PDB entry 3P78 | X-ray diffraction, 2.30 A resolution | chain A

== Chain A ==
Protein: Mitogen-activated protein kinase 14
Organism: Mus musculus
Notes: EC 2.7.11.24
Reference sequence: P47811 (MK14_MOUSE); residue numbers follow UniProt; this construct covers 2-360
Sequence (366 residues; each row starts with the number of its first residue; numbers below 1 keep their minus sign (Met-5 is residue -5)):
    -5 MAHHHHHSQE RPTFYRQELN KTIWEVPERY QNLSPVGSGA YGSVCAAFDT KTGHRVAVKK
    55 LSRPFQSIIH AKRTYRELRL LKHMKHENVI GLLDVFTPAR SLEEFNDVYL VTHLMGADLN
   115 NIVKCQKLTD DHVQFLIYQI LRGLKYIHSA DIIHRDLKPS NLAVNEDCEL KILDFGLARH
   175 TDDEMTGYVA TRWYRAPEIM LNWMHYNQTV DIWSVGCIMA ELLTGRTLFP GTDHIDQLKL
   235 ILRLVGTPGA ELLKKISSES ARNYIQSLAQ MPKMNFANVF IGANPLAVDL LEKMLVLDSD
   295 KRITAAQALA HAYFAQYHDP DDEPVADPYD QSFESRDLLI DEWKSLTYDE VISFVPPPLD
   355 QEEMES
Unresolved in the structure: -5 to 4, 33-35, 171-183, 353-360
Differences from the reference sequence: expression tag (-5 to 1)
Small-molecule neighbours: P78 (1-{5-tert-butyl-3-[(1,1-dioxidothiomorpholin-4-yl)carbonyl]thiophen-2-yl}-3-naphthalen-2-ylurea): Val38, Ala51, Val52, Lys53, Arg67, Arg70, Glu71, Leu74, Leu75, Met78, Val83, Ile84, Leu104, Val105, Thr106, Ile141, Ile146, His148, Ile166, Leu167, Asp168, Phe169, Gly170

== Summary ==
Bound to chain A: compound P78.
Chain A is Mitogen-activated protein kinase 14 (Mus musculus); the structure, P38 inhibitor-bound, was
determined by X-ray diffraction (same publication as 3P5K, 3P79, 3P7A, 3P7B and 3P7C).
